PDB entry 3I6X | X-ray diffraction, 2.50 A resolution | chains A and D

Chain A (and D):
Name: Ras GTPase-activating-like protein IQGAP1
Source organism: Homo sapiens
Notes: fragment: N terminal calponin homology domain; chain D of this document is another copy of the same molecule, construct and numbering; everything in this record applies to it too
UniProt: P46940 (IQGA1_HUMAN); residues 1-191 here = UniProt positions 1-191
Chain sequence (193 residues; row label = number of the first residue in the row; numbers below 1 keep their minus sign (Gly-1 is residue -1)):
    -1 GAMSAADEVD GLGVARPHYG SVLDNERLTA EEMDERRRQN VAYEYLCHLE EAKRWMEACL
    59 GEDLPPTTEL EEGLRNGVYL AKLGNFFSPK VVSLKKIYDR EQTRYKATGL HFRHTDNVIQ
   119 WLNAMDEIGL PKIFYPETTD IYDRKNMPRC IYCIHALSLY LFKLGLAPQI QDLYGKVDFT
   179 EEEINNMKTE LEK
Unresolved in the structure: -1 to 27
Differences from the reference sequence: expression tag (-1 to 0)
Curated features (UniProtKB/Swiss-Prot):
  - modified residue: Ser2 (N-acetylserine), Tyr172 (Phosphotyrosine)

Chain A / chain D interface:
Residue-residue contacts (17):
  His46(A) - Ile131(D)
  Ile131(A) - His46(D)
  Ile131(A) - Tyr150(D)  hydrophobic
  Ile131(A) - His153(D)
  Phe132(A) - Ala154(D)  hydrophobic
  Tyr150(A) - Ile131(D)
  His153(A) - Ile131(D)
  His153(A) - Phe132(D)
  Ala154(A) - Phe132(D)  hydrophobic
  Leu157(A) - Phe132(D)  hydrophobic
  Leu157(A) - Tyr158(D)  hydrophobic
  Tyr158(A) - Leu157(D)  hydrophobic
  Tyr158(A) - Lys161(D)
  Lys161(A) - Tyr158(D)
  Lys161(A) - Lys161(D)
  Lys161(A) - Leu162(D)
  Asp170(A) - Lys130(D)  salt bridge
Interface residues without a listed pair, chain A (13 interface residues in all): Leu128, Pro129, Leu162
Interface residues without a listed pair, chain D (13 interface residues in all): Leu128, Pro129

Overview:
The chain A/chain D interface involves 13 residues from each chain, with 1 salt bridge. Its one salt-bridged
contact is Asp170(A)-Lys130(D).
Chain A and chain D are both Ras GTPase-activating-like protein IQGAP1 (Homo sapiens); the structure, Crystal
structure of the calponin homology domain of IQGAP1, was determined by X-ray diffraction.
